Entry 7PP4 (electron microscopy, 3.84 A resolution); this record covers chains c and e of the 6 polymer chains in the assembly.

Chain c:
Protein: DNA-directed RNA polymerase subunit beta
Source organism: Mycobacterium tuberculosis (strain ATCC 25618 / H37Rv)
Notes: EC 2.7.7.6; engineered mutation(s): L2E3G4C5 -> V
UniProtKB: P9WGY9 (RPOB_MYCTU); numbering as in UniProt (aligned over 6-1178)
Amino-acid sequence (1174 residues; row label = number of the first residue in the row):
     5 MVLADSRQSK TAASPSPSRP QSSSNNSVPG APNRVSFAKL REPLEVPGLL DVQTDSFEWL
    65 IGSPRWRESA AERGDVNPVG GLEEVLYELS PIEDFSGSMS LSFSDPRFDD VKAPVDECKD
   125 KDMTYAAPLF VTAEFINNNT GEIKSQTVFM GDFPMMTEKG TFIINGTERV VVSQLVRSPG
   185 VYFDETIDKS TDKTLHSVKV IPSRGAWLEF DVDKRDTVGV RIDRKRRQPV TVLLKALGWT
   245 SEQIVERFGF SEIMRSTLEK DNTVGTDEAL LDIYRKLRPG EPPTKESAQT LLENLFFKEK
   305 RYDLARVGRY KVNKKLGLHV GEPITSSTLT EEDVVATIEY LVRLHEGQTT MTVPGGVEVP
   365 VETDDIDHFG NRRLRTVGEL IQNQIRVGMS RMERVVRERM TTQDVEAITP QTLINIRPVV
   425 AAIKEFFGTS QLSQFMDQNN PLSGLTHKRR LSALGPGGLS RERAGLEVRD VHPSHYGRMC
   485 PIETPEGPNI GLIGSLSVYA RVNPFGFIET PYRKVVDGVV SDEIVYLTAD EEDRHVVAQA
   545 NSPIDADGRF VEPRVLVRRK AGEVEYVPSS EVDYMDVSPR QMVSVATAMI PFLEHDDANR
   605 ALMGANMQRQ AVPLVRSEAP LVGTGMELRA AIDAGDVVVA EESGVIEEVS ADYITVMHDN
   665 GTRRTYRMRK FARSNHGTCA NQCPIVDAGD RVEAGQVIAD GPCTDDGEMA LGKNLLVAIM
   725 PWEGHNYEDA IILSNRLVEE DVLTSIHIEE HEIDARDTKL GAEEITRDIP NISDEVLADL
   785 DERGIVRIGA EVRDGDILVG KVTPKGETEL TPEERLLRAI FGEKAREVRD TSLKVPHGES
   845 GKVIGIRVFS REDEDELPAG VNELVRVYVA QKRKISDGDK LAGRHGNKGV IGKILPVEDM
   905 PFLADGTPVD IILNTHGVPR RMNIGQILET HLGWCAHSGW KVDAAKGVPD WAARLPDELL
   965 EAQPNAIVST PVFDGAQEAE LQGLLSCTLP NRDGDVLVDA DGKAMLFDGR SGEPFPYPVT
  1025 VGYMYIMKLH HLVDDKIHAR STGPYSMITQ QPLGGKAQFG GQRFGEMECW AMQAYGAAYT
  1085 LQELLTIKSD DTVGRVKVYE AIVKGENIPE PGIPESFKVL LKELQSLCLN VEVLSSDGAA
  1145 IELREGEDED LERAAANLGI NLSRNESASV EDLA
Unresolved in the structure: 5-28, 1141-1178
Differences from the reference sequence: initiating methionine (5); conflict V6 (Ile in P9WGY9)
Curated features (UniProtKB/Swiss-Prot):
  - natural variant: V423 (V423A: In strain: vr1), L436 (L436P: In strain: vr2), S437 (S437T: In strain: vr3), Q438 to D441 (sequence variant, change not given here; In strain: RJ49), Q438 (Q438L: In strain: vr4), F439 (F439V: In strain: RJ37), M440 to N443 (deletion: In strain: RJ55), D441 (D441V: In strain: vr3), L449 to K452 (sequence variant, change not given here; In strain: RJ48), H451 (H451D: In strain: vr5; H451L: In strain: SP28; H451N: In strain: vr6; H451P: In strain: vr8; H451Q: In strain: vr1; H451R: In strain: vr7), S456 (S456L: In strain: vr11 and RJ37; S456Q: In strain: vr9; S456W: In strain: vr10), L458 (L458P: In strain: vr12 and SP22)
  - mutagenesis: E138 (E138R: Weakens interaction with TRCF and CarD), I147 (I147A: Weakens interaction with TRCF and CarD), K148 (K148A: Does not affect association with TRCF, but weakens interaction with CarD), S149 (S149A: Does not affect association with TRCF, but weakens interaction with CarD)
From the paper describing this entry:
  - conformationally variable residues (domain motion): P808 to V832

Chain e:
Protein: DNA-directed RNA polymerase subunit omega
Source organism: Mycobacterium tuberculosis (strain ATCC 25618 / H37Rv)
Notes: EC 2.7.7.6
UniProtKB: P9WGY5 (RPOZ_MYCTU); residues 1-110 here = UniProt positions 1-110
Amino-acid sequence (110 residues; row label = number of the first residue in the row):
     1 MSISQSDASL AAVPAVDQFD PSSGASGGYD TPLGITNPPI DELLDRVSSK YALVIYAAKR
    61 ARQINDYYNQ LGEGILEYVG PLVEPGLQEK PLSIALREIH ADLLEHTEGE
Unresolved in the structure: 1-27

Chain c / chain e interface:
Contacting residue pairs (5; chain c residue first):
  Y1079(c) with Y51(e)
  G1109(c) with N65(e); N69(e)
  N1111(c) with R62(e); N65(e)
Other interface residues (no listed pair), chain c (6 interface residues in all): G1080, Y1083, E1110
Other interface residues (no listed pair), chain e (6 interface residues in all): I55, D66

Overview:
The chain c/chain e interface involves 6 residues from each chain. From UniProt: 4 mutagenesis sites on chain
c. From the paper: conformational variability at P808(c).
Here chain c is DNA-directed RNA polymerase subunit beta and chain e is DNA-directed RNA polymerase subunit
omega, both from Mycobacterium tuberculosis (strain ATCC 25618 / H37Rv). Entry 7PP4 (Cryo-EM structure of
Mycobacterium tuberculosis RNA polymerase holoenzyme comprising sigma factor SigB) was determined by electron
microscopy together with 7Z8Q, 7ZF2, 7Q4U and 7Q59 from the same study.
